PDB entry 1MVC | X-ray diffraction, 1.90 A resolution | chains A and B

# Chain A
Name: RXR retinoid X receptor
From: Homo sapiens
Notes: fragment: ligand binding domain(residues 223-462)
UniProtKB: P19793 (RXRA_HUMAN); residue numbers follow UniProt; this construct covers 223-462
Amino-acid sequence (240 residues; each row starts with the number of its first residue):
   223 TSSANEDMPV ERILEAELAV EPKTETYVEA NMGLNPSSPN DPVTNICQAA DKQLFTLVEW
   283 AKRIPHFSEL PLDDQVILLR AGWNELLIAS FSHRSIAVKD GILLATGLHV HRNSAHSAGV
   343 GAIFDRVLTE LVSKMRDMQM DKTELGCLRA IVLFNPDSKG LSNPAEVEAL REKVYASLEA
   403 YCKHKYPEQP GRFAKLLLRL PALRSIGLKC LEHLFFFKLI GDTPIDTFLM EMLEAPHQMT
Not modelled in the structure: 223-228, 245-262, 459-462
Swiss-Prot annotation at these positions:
  - region: Arg348 to Gly368 (Required for nuclear export)
  - binding site (9-cis-retinoate): Arg316, Ala327
  - binding site (all-trans-retinoate): Arg316, Ala327
  - modified residue (Phosphoserine): Ser259, Ser260
  - mutagenesis: Val280 (V280A: Abolished ubiquitination and degradation by UBR5), Glu352 to Thr462 (No impact on acetylation by EP300), Met357 to Met360 (Abolishes nuclear export), Leu418 to Leu430 (Abolishes nuclear localization), Glu434 (E434N/Q/K/A: As a heterodimer with NR1H4, impairs interaction with coactivator NCOA1. Impairs transcriptional activity)
Small-molecule neighbours: bms649 (BM6; 4-[2-(5,5,8,8-tetramethyl-5,6,7,8-tetrahydro-naphthalen-2-yl)-[1,3]dioxolan-2-yl]-benzoic acid): Val265, Ile268, Ala271, Ala272, Gln275, Trp305, Asn306, Leu309, Ile310, Phe313, Arg316, Ile324, Leu325, Leu326, Ala327, Val342, Ile345, Phe346, Val349, Cys432, His435, Leu436, Phe439
From the paper describing this entry:
  - binding site for bms649: Val265, Ile268, Ala271, Gln275, Asn306, Leu309, Ile310, Phe313, Arg316, Ile324, Leu326, Ala327, Cys432
  - conformationally variable residues (side-chain flip): Asn306

# Chain B
Name: Nuclear receptor coactivator 2
Notes: fragment: NR box
UniProtKB: Q15596 (NCOA2_HUMAN); residues 471-483 here correspond to UniProt positions 686-698 (UniProt number = residue number + 215)
Amino-acid sequence (13 residues; numbered 471 to 483; the number before each row is that of its first residue):
   471 KHKILHRLLQ DSS
Not modelled in the structure: 482-483

# How chain A and chain B interact
Residue-residue contacts (28; chain A residue first):
  Phe277(A) - Leu478(B)  hydrophobic
  Val280(A) - Leu475(B)  hydrophobic
  Val280(A) - Leu478(B)
  Val280(A) - Leu479(B)  hydrophobic
  Lys284(A) - Leu478(B)  hydrogen bond (side chain-backbone)
  Lys284(A) - Leu479(B)
  Lys284(A) - Asp481(B)  salt bridge
  Leu294(A) - His476(B)
  Leu294(A) - Leu479(B)  hydrophobic
  Gln297(A) - Leu479(B)
  Val298(A) - His472(B)
  Val298(A) - Leu475(B)  hydrophobic
  Val298(A) - His476(B)
  Val298(A) - Leu479(B)  hydrophobic
  Leu301(A) - Leu475(B)  hydrophobic
  Leu301(A) - Leu479(B)  hydrophobic
  Arg302(A) - His472(B)  hydrogen bond
  Arg302(A) - Leu475(B)
  Thr449(A) - Ile474(B)
  Phe450(A) - Ile474(B)
  Phe450(A) - Leu478(B)  hydrophobic
  Glu453(A) - His472(B)
  Glu453(A) - Lys473(B)  hydrogen bond (side chain-backbone)
  Glu453(A) - Ile474(B)  hydrogen bond (side chain-backbone)
  Glu453(A) - Leu475(B)  hydrogen bond (side chain-backbone)
  Glu456(A) - His472(B)  salt bridge
  Ala457(A) - His472(B)
  Pro458(A) - His472(B)
Other interface residues (no listed pair), chain A (17 interface residues in all): Phe289, Ser290, Asp295
Other interface residues (no listed pair), chain B (9 interface residues in all): Lys471

# Summary
Chain A and chain B form an interface of 17 and 9 residues respectively, with 5 hydrogen bonds and 2 salt
bridges. Among the polar pairs are Lys284(A)-Asp481(B), Glu456(A)-His472(B) and Lys284(A)-Leu478(B). Chain A
binds bms649. The paper reports a binding site for bms649 at Val265(A), Ile268(A) and Ala271(A) among others;
conformational variability at Asn306(A).
Here chain A is RXR retinoid X receptor (Homo sapiens) and chain B is Nuclear receptor coactivator 2. Entry
1MVC (Crystal structure of the human RXR alpha ligand binding domain bound to the synthetic agonist compound
...) was determined by X-ray diffraction together with 1MZN and 1MV9 from the same study.
